PDB entry 8RP0 | X-ray diffraction, 1.64 A resolution | chains AAA and DDD

Chain AAA:
Molecule: Aminodeoxychorismate synthase component 2
Organism: Escherichia coli
Notes: EC 2.6.1.85
Reference sequence: P00903 (PABA_ECOLI); residue numbers follow UniProt; this construct covers 1-187
Chain sequence (189 residues; row label = number of the first residue in the row; numbers below 1 keep their minus sign (Gly-1 is residue -1)):
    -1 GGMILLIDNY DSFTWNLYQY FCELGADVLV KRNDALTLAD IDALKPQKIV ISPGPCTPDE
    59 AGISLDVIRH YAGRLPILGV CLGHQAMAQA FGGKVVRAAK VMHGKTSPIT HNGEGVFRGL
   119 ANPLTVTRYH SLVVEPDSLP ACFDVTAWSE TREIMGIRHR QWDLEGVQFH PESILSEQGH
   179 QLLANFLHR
Unresolved in the structure: -1
Construct notes: expression tag (-1 to 0)
Swiss-Prot annotation at these positions:
  - active site: Cys79, His168, Glu170
  - mutagenesis: Cys79 (C79S: 10000-fold decrease in catalytic efficiency), His168 (H168Q: Loss of activity), Glu170 (E170A: 150-fold decrease in catalytic efficiency; E170D: 4-fold decrease in catalytic efficiency; E170K/Q: Loss of activity)
Ligand contacts: glutamic acid (GLU): Pro51, Gly52, Pro53, Cys54, Val78, Cys79, Leu80, Gln83, Tyr127, His128, Ser129, Leu130, His168

Chain DDD:
Molecule: Aminodeoxychorismate synthase component 1
Organism: Escherichia coli
Notes: EC 2.6.1.85
Reference sequence: P05041 (PABB_ECOLI); residues 1-453 here = UniProt positions 1-453
Chain sequence (455 residues; row label = number of the first residue in the row; numbers below 1 keep their minus sign (Gly-1 is residue -1)):
    -1 GHMKTLSPAV ITLLWRQDAA EFYFSRLSHL PWAMLLHSGY ADHPYSRFDI VVAEPICTLT
    59 TFGKETVVSE SEKRTTTTDD PLQVLQQVLD RADIRPTHNE DLPFQGGALG LFGYDLGRRF
   119 ESLPEIAEQD IVLPDMAVGI YDWALIVDHQ RHTVSLLSHN DVNARRAWLE SQQFSPQEDF
   179 TLTSDWQSNM TREQYGEKFR QVQEYLHSGD CYQVNLAQRF HATYSGDEWQ AFLQLNQANR
   239 APFSAFLRLE QGAILSLSPE RFILCDNSEI QTRPIKGTLP RLPDPQEDSK QAVKLANSAK
   299 DRAENLMIVD LMRNDIGRVA VAGSVKVPEL FVVEPFPAVH HLVSTITAQL PEQLHASDLL
   359 RAAFPGGSIT GAPKVRAMEI IDELEPQRRN AWCGSIGYLS FCGNMDTSIT IRTLTAINGQ
   419 IFCSAGGGIV ADSQEEAEYQ ETFDKVNRIL KQLEK
Construct notes: expression tag (-1 to 0)
Swiss-Prot annotation at these positions:
  - active site: Glu258 (Proton donor), Lys274 (N6-(4-deoxychorismate)-lysine intermediate)
  - binding site (L-tryptophan): Ser36, Tyr43 to Phe46, Pro240 to Ser242
  - mutagenesis: Glu258 (E258A: The reaction is extremely slow; E258D: The reaction is extremely slow), Lys274 (K274A: Absence of covalent intermediate. Addition of ammonia allows the formation of the covalent intermediate and shows that ammonia can replace the function of K-274. Reduced catalytic efficiency ...), Gly275 (G275S: Catalytically inactive for both the glutamine-dependent and ammonia-dependent reactions and fails to interact with PabA), Arg311 (R311K: Catalytically active in the NH3-dependent, but inactive for the glutamine-dependent reactions and fails to complex with PabA), Arg316 (R316H: Catalytically inactive for both the glutamine-dependent and ammonia-dependent reactions and fails to interact with PabA), Ser322 (S322T: Complete loss of aminodeoxychorismate synthase activity), His339 (H339W: Catalytically inactive for both the glutamine-dependent and ammonia-dependent reactions and fails to interact with PabA)
Ion coordination: Mg2+: Glu302, Glu439 (together with Chorismic Acid)
Ligand contacts:
  - Chorismic Acid (ISJ; (3R,4R)-3-[(1-carboxyethenyl)oxy]-4-hydroxycyclohexa-1,5-diene-1-carboxylic acid): Asn213, Glu258, Ile273, Lys274, Gly275, Thr276, Glu302, His339, Ser366, Ile367, Trp390, Cys391, Ile409, Arg410, Ser422, Ala423, Gly424, Gly425, Gly426, Glu439, Lys443
  - tryptophan (TRP): Leu34, His35, Ser36, Tyr43, Ser44, Arg45, Phe46, Pro240, Phe241, Ser242, Arg259, Ile394, Gly395, Asp404, Thr405, Ser406

Chain AAA / chain DDD interface:
Residue-residue contacts - 57 pairs, chain AAA then chain DDD:
  Asp9(AAA) - Pro371(DDD)
  Ser10(AAA) - Leu309(DDD)
  Ser10(AAA) - Asn312(DDD)  hydrogen bond (backbone-side chain)
  Ser10(AAA) - Pro371(DDD)
  Ser10(AAA) - Lys372(DDD)  hydrogen bond (side chain-backbone)
  Phe11(AAA) - Asp308(DDD)
  Phe11(AAA) - Asn312(DDD)  hydrogen bond (backbone-side chain)
  Thr12(AAA) - Asn312(DDD)  hydrogen bond (backbone-side chain)
  Trp13(AAA) - Asn312(DDD)  hydrogen bond (backbone-side chain)
  Trp13(AAA) - Arg316(DDD)
  Asn14(AAA) - Asp308(DDD)  hydrogen bond (side chain-backbone)
  Asn14(AAA) - Arg311(DDD)
  Asn14(AAA) - Asn312(DDD)  hydrogen bond (side chain-backbone)
  Tyr16(AAA) - Gly315(DDD)
  Gln17(AAA) - Gly315(DDD)  hydrogen bond (side chain-backbone)
  Gln17(AAA) - Ala318(DDD)  hydrogen bond (side chain-backbone)
  Gln17(AAA) - Val319(DDD)
  Gln17(AAA) - Ala320(DDD)
  Gln17(AAA) - Gly321(DDD)  hydrogen bond (side chain-backbone)
  Tyr18(AAA) - Arg311(DDD)  hydrogen bond
  Cys20(AAA) - Ala320(DDD)  hydrophobic
  Glu21(AAA) - Gly321(DDD)
  Arg30(AAA) - Glu119(DDD)  salt bridge
  Gly52(AAA) - Tyr210(DDD)  hydrogen bond (backbone-side chain)
  Pro53(AAA) - Gly207(DDD)
  Pro53(AAA) - Asp208(DDD)
  Pro53(AAA) - Pro371(DDD)
  Cys54(AAA) - Gly207(DDD)  hydrogen bond (backbone-backbone)
  Cys54(AAA) - Asp208(DDD)  hydrogen bond
  Arg95(AAA) - His205(DDD)
  Arg95(AAA) - Ser206(DDD)
  Val99(AAA) - His205(DDD)
  Val99(AAA) - Ala429(DDD)  hydrophobic
  His101(AAA) - Leu204(DDD)
  His101(AAA) - Cys209(DDD)
  His101(AAA) - Tyr210(DDD)
  His101(AAA) - Ala301(DDD)
  Gly102(AAA) - Ala301(DDD)
  Gly102(AAA) - Leu304(DDD)
  Lys103(AAA) - Asp430(DDD)  salt bridge
  Tyr127(AAA) - Tyr210(DDD)
  Tyr127(AAA) - Leu304(DDD)
  Tyr127(AAA) - Met305(DDD)
  Tyr127(AAA) - Asp308(DDD)  hydrogen bond
  Ser129(AAA) - Leu204(DDD)  hydrogen bond (side chain-backbone)
  Ser129(AAA) - His205(DDD)
  Ser129(AAA) - Gly207(DDD)
  Leu130(AAA) - Ser206(DDD)
  Glu170(AAA) - Arg311(DDD)  hydrogen bond (backbone-side chain)
  Ser171(AAA) - Asp308(DDD)  hydrogen bond
  Ser171(AAA) - Arg311(DDD)
  Ile172(AAA) - Leu304(DDD)  hydrophobic
  Ile172(AAA) - Asp308(DDD)  hydrogen bond (backbone-side chain)
  Ile172(AAA) - Arg311(DDD)
  Ile172(AAA) - Val325(DDD)  hydrophobic
  Leu173(AAA) - Leu304(DDD)  hydrophobic
  Leu173(AAA) - Leu328(DDD)  hydrophobic
Other interface residues (no listed pair), chain AAA (29 interface residues in all): Tyr8, Thr125
Other interface residues (no listed pair), chain DDD (31 interface residues in all): Val307, Val323, Val373, Arg374

Overview:
29 residues of chain AAA and 31 residues of chain DDD are in contact; the contacts include 19 hydrogen bonds
and 2 salt bridges. Polar pairs include Arg30(AAA)-Glu119(DDD), Lys103(AAA)-Asp430(DDD) and
Ser10(AAA)-Asn312(DDD). Bound to chain AAA: glutamic acid. Chain DDD binds Chorismic Acid and tryptophan.
Here chain AAA is Aminodeoxychorismate synthase component 2 and chain DDD is Aminodeoxychorismate synthase
component 1, both from Escherichia coli. Entry 8RP0 (Aminodeoxychorismate synthase complex from Escherichia
coli, with glutamine and chorismate added) was determined by X-ray diffraction (same publication as 8RP1,
8RP2, 8RP6 and 8RP7).
